4QWU - chains I and Y of the 28 polymer chains in the assembly; structure by X-ray diffraction, 3.00 A resolution.

# Chain I
Protein: Proteasome subunit beta type-3
Source organism: Saccharomyces cerevisiae
Notes: EC 3.4.25.1
Reference sequence: P25451 (PSB3_YEAST); residues 0-204 here correspond to UniProt positions 1-205 (UniProt number = residue number + 1)
Chain sequence (205 residues; each row starts with the number of its first residue; numbering starts at 0):
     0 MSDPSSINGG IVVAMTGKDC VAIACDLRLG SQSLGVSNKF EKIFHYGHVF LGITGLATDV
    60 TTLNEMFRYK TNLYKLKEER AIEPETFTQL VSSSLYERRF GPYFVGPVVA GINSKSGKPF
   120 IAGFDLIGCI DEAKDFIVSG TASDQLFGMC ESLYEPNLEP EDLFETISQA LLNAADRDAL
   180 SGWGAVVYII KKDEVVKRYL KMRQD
Disordered / not traced: 0
Ion coordination: Mg2+: D204 (shared with A165(Y), D168(Y), S171(Y) of chain Y)
Curated features (UniProtKB/Swiss-Prot):
  - modified residue: S30 (Phosphoserine)
  - cross-link: K69 (Glycyl lysine isopeptide (Lys-Gly) (interchain with G-Cter in ubiquitin))

# Chain Y
Protein: Proteasome subunit beta type-5
Source organism: Saccharomyces cerevisiae
Notes: EC 3.4.25.1
Reference sequence: P30656 (PSB5_YEAST); residues 1-212 here correspond to UniProt positions 76-287 (UniProt number = residue number + 75)
Chain sequence (212 residues; row label = number of the first residue in the row):
     1 TTTLAFRFQG GIIVAVDSRA TAGNWVASQT VKKVIEINPF LLGTMAGGAA DFQFWETWLG
    61 SQCRLHELRE KERISVAAAS KILSNLVYQY KGAGLSMGTM ICGYTRKEGP TIYYVDSDGT
   121 RLKGDIFCVG SGQTFAYGVL DSNYKWDLSV EDALYLGKRS ILAAAHRDAY SGGSVNLYHV
   181 TEDGWIYHGN HDVGELFWKV KEEEGSFNNV IG
Glycans and other covalent adducts: bortezomib (BO2) linked to T1
Sequence notes: engineered mutation F52 (Cys127 in P30656)
Ion coordination: Mg2+: A165, D168, S171 (shared with D204(I) of chain I)
Ligand contacts: bortezomib (BO2; N-[(1R)-1-(dihydroxyboryl)-3-methylbutyl]-N-(pyrazin-2-ylcarbonyl)-L-phenylalaninamide): R19, A20, T21, A22, A27, V31, K33, M45, A46, G47, G48, A49, A50, S131, Y170

# Chain I / chain Y interface
Contacting residue pairs (45; chain I residue first):
  S5(I) - N24(Y)
  R27(I) - A169(Y)
  S32(I) - R167(Y)
  S32(I) - D168(Y)
  S32(I) - A169(Y)  hydrogen bond (backbone-backbone)
  S32(I) - Y170(Y)
  L33(I) - F135(Y)  hydrophobic
  G34(I) - R167(Y)  hydrogen bond (backbone-side chain)
  V35(I) - R167(Y)
  N37(I) - N209(Y)
  N37(I) - V210(Y)
  K38(I) - N209(Y)  hydrogen bond (side chain-backbone)
  K38(I) - I211(Y)
  Q144(I) - W25(Y)
  D175(I) - V26(Y)
  D175(I) - Q29(Y)
  R176(I) - W25(Y)
  R176(I) - V26(Y)  hydrogen bond (side chain-backbone)
  R176(I) - A27(Y)  hydrogen bond (side chain-backbone)
  R176(I) - S28(Y)
  D177(I) - N24(Y)
  D177(I) - V26(Y)
  A178(I) - N24(Y)  hydrogen bond (backbone-backbone)
  A178(I) - V26(Y)
  A178(I) - A169(Y)
  A178(I) - Y170(Y)  hydrophobic
  L179(I) - N24(Y)
  W182(I) - H166(Y)  hydrogen bond (side chain-backbone)
  W182(I) - R167(Y)
  K200(I) - W198(Y)
  M201(I) - W198(Y)
  R202(I) - Q29(Y)
  R202(I) - G173(Y)  hydrogen bond (side chain-backbone)
  R202(I) - D192(Y)  salt bridge
  R202(I) - G194(Y)
  Q203(I) - H166(Y)  hydrogen bond (backbone-side chain)
  Q203(I) - F197(Y)
  Q203(I) - W198(Y)
  Q203(I) - V210(Y)
  D204(I) - R19(Y)  salt bridge
  D204(I) - A165(Y)
  D204(I) - S171(Y)
  D204(I) - G172(Y)
  D204(I) - G173(Y)  hydrogen bond (side chain-backbone)
  D204(I) - V193(Y)
Other interface residues (no listed pair), chain I (21 interface residues in all): Q31
Other interface residues (no listed pair), chain Y (26 interface residues in all): G212

# In short
21 residues of chain I and 26 residues of chain Y are in contact, with 10 hydrogen bonds and 2 salt bridges.
Among the polar pairs are R202(I)-D192(Y), D204(I)-R19(Y) and G34(I)-R167(Y). Bortezomib is covalently linked
to T1(Y).
Chain I is Proteasome subunit beta type-3 and chain Y is Proteasome subunit beta type-5, both from
Saccharomyces cerevisiae; the structure, yCP beta5-C52F mutant in complex with bortezomib, was determined by
X-ray diffraction, deposited together with 4QUX, 4QUY, 4QV0, 4QV1, 4QV3, 4QV4 and 42 further entries.
